PDB entry 4PJ1 | X-ray diffraction, 3.15 A resolution | chains B and C of the 28 polymer chains in the assembly

== Chain B (and C) ==
Protein: 60 kDa heat shock protein, mitochondrial
Organism: Homo sapiens
Notes: chain C of this document is another copy of the same molecule, construct and numbering; everything in this record applies to it too
UniProt: P10809 (CH60_HUMAN); residues 3-532 here correspond to UniProt positions 27-556 (UniProt number = residue number + 24)
Chain sequence (558 residues; row label = number of the first residue in the row; numbers below 1 keep their minus sign (Met-25 is residue -25)):
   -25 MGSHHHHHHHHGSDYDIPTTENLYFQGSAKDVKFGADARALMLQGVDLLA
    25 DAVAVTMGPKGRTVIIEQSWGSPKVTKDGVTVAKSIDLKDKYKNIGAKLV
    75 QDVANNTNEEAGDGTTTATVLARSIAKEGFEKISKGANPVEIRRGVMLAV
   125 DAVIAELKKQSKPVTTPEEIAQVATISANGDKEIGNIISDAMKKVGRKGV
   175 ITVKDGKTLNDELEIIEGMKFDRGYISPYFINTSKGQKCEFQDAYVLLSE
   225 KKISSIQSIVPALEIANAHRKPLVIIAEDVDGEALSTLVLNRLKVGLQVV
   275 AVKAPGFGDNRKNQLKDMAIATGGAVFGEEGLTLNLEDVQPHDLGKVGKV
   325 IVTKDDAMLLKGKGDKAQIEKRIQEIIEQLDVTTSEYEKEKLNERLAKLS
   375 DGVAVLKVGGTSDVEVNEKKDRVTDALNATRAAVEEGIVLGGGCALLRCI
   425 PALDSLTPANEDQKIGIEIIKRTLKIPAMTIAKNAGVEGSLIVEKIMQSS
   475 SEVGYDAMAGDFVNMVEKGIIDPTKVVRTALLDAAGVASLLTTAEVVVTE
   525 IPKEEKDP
Not modelled in the structure: -25 to 0, 527-532
Differences from the reference sequence: expression tag (-25 to 2); engineered mutation Lys323 (Glu347 in P10809)
Ligand contacts:
  - ADP (adenosine-5'-diphosphate): Thr30, Met31, Gly32, Pro33, Lys51, Asp87, Gly88, Thr89, Thr90, Thr91, Ile150, Gly415, Gly416, Gly417, Ile455, Tyr479, Asp480, Ala481, Met482, Ile494, Asp496
  - Mg2+ (MG): Asp87, Ser151, Asp399
Swiss-Prot annotation at these positions:
  - binding site (ATP): Lys51, Asp87 to Thr91, Gly416, Asp496
  - modified residue: Lys7 (N6-succinyllysine), Ser43 (Phosphoserine), Ser46 (Phosphoserine), Lys51 (N6-acetyllysine), Lys58 (N6-acetyllysine), Lys63 (N6-acetyllysine), Tyr66 (Phosphotyrosine), Lys67 (N6-acetyllysine), Lys101 (N6-acetyllysine), Lys106 (N6-acetyllysine), Lys109 (N6-acetyllysine), Lys132 (N6-acetyllysine), Lys167 (N6-acetyllysine), Lys178 (N6-acetyllysine), Lys181 (N6-acetyllysine), Lys194 (N6-acetyllysine), Lys212 (N6-acetyllysine), Lys225 (N6-acetyllysine), Lys226 (N6-acetyllysine), Lys245 (N6-acetyllysine) and 11 more in UniProt
  - cross-link: Lys527 (Glycyl lysine isopeptide (Lys-Gly) (interchain with G-Cter in SUMO2))
What the authors report for this chain:
  - mutagenesis - E105A/K109Q/E462A: decreased stability
  - mutagenesis - E105A/K109Q/E462A: unchanged catalytic activity

== How chain B and chain C interact ==
Contacting residue pairs (74; chain B residue first):
  Gly1(B) - Asp61(C)  hydrogen bond (backbone-side chain)
  Ser2(B) - Asp61(C)
  Lys4(B) - Ser59(C)
  Lys4(B) - Asp61(C)  hydrogen bond (backbone-backbone)
  Val6(B) - Leu22(C)  hydrophobic
  Phe8(B) - Asp25(C)
  Phe8(B) - Ala26(C)  hydrophobic
  Met16(B) - Ile39(C)  hydrophobic
  Lys65(B) - Glu41(C)  salt bridge
  Ile69(B) - Ile39(C)  hydrophobic
  Ile69(B) - Glu41(C)
  Ile69(B) - Pro47(C)  hydrophobic
  Lys72(B) - Pro47(C)
  Asp76(B) - Ser46(C)  hydrogen bond
  Asn80(B) - Thr385(C)  hydrogen bond (side chain-backbone)
  Asn80(B) - Ser386(C)
  Ile107(B) - Arg36(C)
  Ser108(B) - Arg36(C)  hydrogen bond (backbone-side chain)
  Lys109(B) - Arg36(C)
  Lys109(B) - Gly460(C)
  Gly110(B) - Lys34(C)
  Ala111(B) - Arg36(C)  hydrogen bond (backbone-side chain)
  Asn112(B) - Pro33(C)  hydrogen bond (side chain-backbone)
  Asn112(B) - Lys34(C)
  Asn112(B) - Gly35(C)
  Asn112(B) - Met482(C)
  Pro113(B) - Arg36(C)
  Val114(B) - Pro33(C)
  Val114(B) - Gly35(C)
  Glu115(B) - Met482(C)
  Arg117(B) - Glu389(C)  salt bridge
  Arg118(B) - Asn153(C)  hydrogen bond (side chain-backbone)
  Arg118(B) - Asp155(C)
  Lys290(B) - Pro202(C)
  Glu304(B) - Leu259(C)
  Glu304(B) - Ser260(C)  hydrogen bond
  Gly305(B) - Val263(C)
  Leu306(B) - Lys268(C)
  Glu349(B) - Lys328(C)  salt bridge
  Glu352(B) - Gly210(C)
  Gln353(B) - Lys328(C)
  Val356(B) - Asp329(C)
  Asp436(B) - Lys34(C)  salt bridge
  Arg502(B) - Leu183(C)
  Leu506(B) - Leu183(C)  hydrophobic
  Leu506(B) - Thr385(C)
  Asp507(B) - Thr385(C)
  Gly510(B) - Thr385(C)
  Gly510(B) - Glu389(C)
  Val511(B) - Ser386(C)
  Val511(B) - Glu389(C)
  Leu514(B) - Val49(C)  hydrophobic
  Leu514(B) - Val388(C)  hydrophobic
  Leu514(B) - Glu389(C)
  Leu515(B) - Ile39(C)  hydrophobic
  Thr517(B) - Arg36(C)
  Thr517(B) - Thr37(C)  hydrogen bond
  Ala518(B) - Thr37(C)  hydrogen bond (backbone-side chain)
  Ala518(B) - Ile39(C)  hydrophobic
  Glu519(B) - Val29(C)
  Glu519(B) - Arg36(C)  salt bridge
  Glu519(B) - Thr37(C)  hydrogen bond (backbone-backbone)
  Val520(B) - Val29(C)  hydrophobic
  Val520(B) - Thr37(C)
  Val520(B) - Val38(C)
  Val520(B) - Ile39(C)  hydrogen bond (backbone-backbone)
  Val521(B) - Ile39(C)
  Val522(B) - Ile39(C)  hydrogen bond (backbone-backbone)
  Val522(B) - Ile40(C)
  Val522(B) - Glu41(C)  hydrogen bond (backbone-backbone)
  Val522(B) - Ser59(C)
  Thr523(B) - Glu41(C)  hydrogen bond
  Glu524(B) - Glu41(C)  hydrogen bond (backbone-side chain)
  Glu524(B) - Ser43(C)
Interface residues without a listed pair, chain B (52 interface residues in all): Ala3, Arg13, Leu73, Glu84, Met121, Lys345
Interface residues without a listed pair, chain C (46 interface residues in all): Gly45, Ile60, Leu62, Lys63, Lys72, Gly154, Tyr203, Gln211, Asn458, Ala459

== Overview ==
The interface between chain B and chain C involves 52 residues on one side and 46 on the other, with 17
hydrogen bonds and 5 salt bridges. Polar pairs include Lys65(B)-Glu41(C), Arg117(B)-Glu389(C) and
Glu349(B)-Lys328(C). From the paper: E105A/K109Q/E462A of chain B reduce stability; E105A/K109Q/E462A of chain
B leave catalytic activity unchanged.
Both chains are 60 kDa heat shock protein, mitochondrial (Homo sapiens). Entry 4PJ1 (Crystal structure of the
human mitochondrial chaperonin symmetrical 'football' complex) was determined by X-ray diffraction.
